8V47 - chains C and H of the 7 polymer chains in the assembly; structure by electron microscopy, 4.08 A resolution (low resolution: residue-level contacts below are approximate; hydrogen-bond / salt-bridge calls are withheld).

[Chain C (and H)]
Molecule: AriA antitoxin
Organism: Escherichia coli B185
Notes: fragment: e; engineered mutation(s): E393Q; chain H of this document is another copy of the same molecule, construct and numbering; everything in this record applies to it too
UniProtKB: D6IC77 (D6IC77_ECOLX); residue numbers follow UniProt; this construct covers 2-464
Chain sequence (464 residues; numbered 1 to 464; the number before each row is that of its first residue):
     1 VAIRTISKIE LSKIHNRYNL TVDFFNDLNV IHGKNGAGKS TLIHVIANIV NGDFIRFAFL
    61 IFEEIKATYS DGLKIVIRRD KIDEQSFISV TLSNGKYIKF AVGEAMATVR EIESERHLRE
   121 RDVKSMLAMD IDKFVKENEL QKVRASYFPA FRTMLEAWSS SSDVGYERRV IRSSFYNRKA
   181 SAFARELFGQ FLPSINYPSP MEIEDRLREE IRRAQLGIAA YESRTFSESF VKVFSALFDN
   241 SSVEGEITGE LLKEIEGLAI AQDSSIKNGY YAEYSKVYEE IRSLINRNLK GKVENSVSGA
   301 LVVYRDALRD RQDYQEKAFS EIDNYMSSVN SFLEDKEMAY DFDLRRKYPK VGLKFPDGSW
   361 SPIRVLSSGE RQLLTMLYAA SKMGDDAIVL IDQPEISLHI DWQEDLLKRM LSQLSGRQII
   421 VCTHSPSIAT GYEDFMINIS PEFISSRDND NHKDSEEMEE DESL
Not modelled in the structure: 1-2, 115-122, 163-171, 237-247, 289-294, 447-464 (chain H: 1-2, 113-125, 162-173, 214-318, 342-347, 445-464)
Construct notes: expression tag (1); conflict Q393 (Glu in D6IC77)
Ligand contacts: ATP (adenosine-5'-triphosphate): H15, R17, Y18, K34, N35, G36, A37, G38, K39, S40, T41, Q393, H424
Reported in the primary citation:
  - mutagenesis - K39I, D392A: decreased catalytic activity

[How chain C and chain H interact]
Residue-residue contacts (45; chain C residue first):
  R17(C) - F355(H)
  R17(C) - S361(H)
  G33(C) - H399(H)
  N35(C) - S397(H)
  N35(C) - L398(H)
  N35(C) - H399(H)
  N35(C) - W402(H)
  G36(C) - S367(H)
  G36(C) - E370(H)
  F151(C) - T153(H)
  F151(C) - M154(H)
  M154(C) - F151(H)
  M154(C) - M154(H)
  M154(C) - L187(H)
  A157(C) - F188(H)
  W158(C) - L187(H)
  S161(C) - L187(H)
  F183(C) - M154(H)
  L187(C) - M154(H)
  L187(C) - A157(H)
  L187(C) - W158(H)
  L187(C) - S161(H)
  F188(C) - M154(H)
  Q393(C) - S397(H)
  I396(C) - I396(H)
  S397(C) - N35(H)
  L398(C) - N35(H)
  L398(C) - H424(H)
  H399(C) - G33(H)
  H399(C) - K34(H)
  H399(C) - N35(H)
  H399(C) - H424(H)
  I400(C) - H424(H)
  W402(C) - K34(H)
  W402(C) - N35(H)
  H424(C) - L398(H)
  H424(C) - H399(H)
  H424(C) - I400(H)
  P426(C) - I400(H)
  F443(C) - F355(H)
  F443(C) - D357(H)
  I444(C) - D357(H)
  S445(C) - D357(H)
  S446(C) - D357(H)
  S446(C) - S359(H)
Other interface residues (no listed pair), chain C (30 interface residues in all): K34, L155, E186, G369, D401
Other interface residues (no listed pair), chain H (31 interface residues in all): F183, E186, P356, G358, Q393, Q403, P426

[In short]
30 residues of chain C face 31 of chain H across their interface. Chain C binds ATP. From the paper: K39I and
D392A of chain C reduce catalytic activity.
Both chains are AriA antitoxin (Escherichia coli B185). Entry 8V47 (CryoEM structure of AriA-AriB complex
(Form II)) was determined by electron microscopy, deposited together with 8V45, 8V46, 8V48 and 8V49.
